Entry 6QEC (X-ray diffraction, 1.90 A resolution); this record covers chains U and A of the 3 polymer chains in the assembly.

[Chain U]
Molecule: 10-nt DNA strand
Sequence (10 nucleotides; row label = number of the first residue in the row):
    18 ATTCGAATAT

[Chain A]
Protein: Transcription factor LUX
Organism: Arabidopsis thaliana
UniProtKB: Q9SNB4 (PCL1_ARATH); numbering as in UniProt (aligned over 139-200)
Sequence (65 residues; each row starts with the number of its first residue; note: 139 numbers in that range are skipped by the numbering (no residue carries them; nothing is unmodelled there); numbers below 1 keep their minus sign (Gly-3 is residue -3)):
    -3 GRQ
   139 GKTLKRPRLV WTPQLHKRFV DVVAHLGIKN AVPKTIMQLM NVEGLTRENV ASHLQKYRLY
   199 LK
Sequence notes: expression tag (-3 to -1)
From the paper describing this entry:
  - contacts within the chain: Trp149-His191 (pi stacking), Phe157-Tyr195 (hydrophobic contact), Phe157-His191
  - binding site for the 10-nt DNA strand: Arg146
  - conformationally variable residues (side-chain flip): Arg146
  - mutagenesis - R146A: increased growth

[Interface between chain U and chain A]
Residue-residue contacts - 10 pairs, chain U then chain A:
  DT20(U) with Lys172(A), salt bridge to the phosphate; Arg185(A), sugar contact
  DC21(U) with Val170(A), phosphate contact; Pro171(A), phosphate contact; Lys172(A), hydrogen bond to the phosphate; Arg185(A), salt bridge to the phosphate
  DG22(U) with Pro171(A), phosphate contact; Arg196(A), salt bridge to the phosphate
  DA23(U) with Gln193(A), base contact
  DA24(U) with Gln193(A), hydrogen bond to the base
Also at the interface, not in a pair above, chain U (6 interface residues in all): DT27
Also at the interface, not in a pair above, chain A (7 interface residues in all): Arg146

[Summary]
Chain U and chain A form an interface of 6 and 7 residues respectively; the contacts include 2 hydrogen bonds
and 3 salt bridges. Among the polar pairs are DA24(U)-Gln193(A), DC21(U)-Lys172(A) and DT20(U)-Lys172(A). From
the paper: a binding site for the 10-nt DNA strand at Arg146(A); R146A of chain A increases growth.
Here chain U is a 10-nt DNA strand and chain A is Transcription factor LUX (Arabidopsis thaliana). Entry 6QEC
(DNA binding domain of LUX ARRYTHMO in complex with DNA) was determined by X-ray diffraction.
